1DDH - chains A and B of the 3 polymer chains in the assembly; structure by X-ray diffraction, 3.10 A resolution.

Chain A:
Protein: MHC class I H-2DD heavy chain
From: Mus musculus
Notes: fragment: extracellular domains; engineered mutation(s): G1M
Reference sequence: P01900 (HA12_MOUSE); residues 2-274 here correspond to UniProt positions 26-298 (UniProt number = residue number + 24)
Sequence (274 residues; row label = number of the first residue in the row):
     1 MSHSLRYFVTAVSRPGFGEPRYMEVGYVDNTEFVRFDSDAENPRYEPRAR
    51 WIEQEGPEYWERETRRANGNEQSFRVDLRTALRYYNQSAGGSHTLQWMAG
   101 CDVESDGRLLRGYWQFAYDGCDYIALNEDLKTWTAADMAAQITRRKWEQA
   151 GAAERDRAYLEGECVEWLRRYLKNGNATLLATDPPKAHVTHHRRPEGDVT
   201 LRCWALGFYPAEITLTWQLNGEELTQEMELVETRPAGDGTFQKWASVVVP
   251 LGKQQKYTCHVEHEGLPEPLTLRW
Differences from the reference sequence: conflict N68 (Lys92 in P01900), A181 (Arg205 in P01900), E212 (Asp236 in P01900), Q254 (Glu278 in P01900)
Swiss-Prot annotation at these positions:
  - glycosylation (N-linked (GlcNAc...) asparagine): N86, N176
Cystine bridges: C101-C164, C203-C259

Chain B:
Protein: Beta-2 microglobulin
From: Mus musculus
Notes: fragment: extracellular domain; engineered mutation(s): I1M
Reference sequence: P01887 (B2MG_MOUSE); residues 2-99 here correspond to UniProt positions 22-119 (UniProt number = residue number + 20)
Sequence (99 residues; each row starts with the number of its first residue):
     1 MQKTPQIQVYSRHPPENGKPNILNCYVTQFHPPHIEIQMLKNGKKIPKVE
    51 MSDMSFSKDWSFYILAHTEFTPTETDTYACRVKHASMAEPKTVYWDRDM
Differences from the reference sequence: conflict A85 (Asp105 in P01887)
Cystine bridges: C25-C80

Interface between chain A and chain B:
Pairs across the interface (48):
  R6(A) - K58(B)
  F8(A) - F56(B)
  V9(A) - F56(B)
  T10(A) - F56(B)
  T10(A) - F62(B)
  V12(A) - P33(B)  hydrophobic
  R21(A) - M54(B)
  M23(A) - M54(B)
  Y27(A) - S55(B)  hydrogen bond
  Y27(A) - Y63(B)
  R35(A) - D53(B)  hydrogen bond (side chain-backbone)
  R35(A) - M54(B)  hydrogen bond (side chain-backbone)
  T94(A) - H31(B)
  T94(A) - P33(B)
  Q96(A) - F56(B)
  Q96(A) - W60(B)  hydrogen bond (side chain-backbone)
  Q96(A) - F62(B)
  W97(A) - F56(B)
  M98(A) - W60(B)  hydrophobic
  Y113(A) - K58(B)
  Q115(A) - W60(B)
  F116(A) - W60(B)
  D119(A) - H31(B)  hydrogen bond (backbone-side chain)
  G120(A) - H31(B)
  G120(A) - W60(B)
  D122(A) - W60(B)  hydrogen bond
  T190(A) - M99(B)  hydrogen bond (side chain-backbone)
  H192(A) - M99(B)  hydrogen bond (side chain-backbone)
  R202(A) - M99(B)
  W204(A) - M99(B)  hydrogen bond (side chain-backbone)
  V231(A) - Q8(B)
  E232(A) - Q8(B)  hydrogen bond (backbone-side chain)
  E232(A) - T28(B)  hydrogen bond
  E232(A) - Q29(B)
  T233(A) - Y26(B)
  R234(A) - Q8(B)  hydrogen bond
  R234(A) - Y10(B)
  R234(A) - Y26(B)
  P235(A) - Y10(B)  hydrogen bond (backbone-side chain)
  P235(A) - N24(B)
  P235(A) - Y26(B)
  P235(A) - L65(B)  hydrophobic
  A236(A) - R12(B)
  G237(A) - R12(B)
  D238(A) - R12(B)  salt bridge
  D238(A) - H13(B)  salt bridge
  Q242(A) - Y10(B)
  W244(A) - M99(B)  hydrophobic
Other interface residues (no listed pair), chain A (39 interface residues in all): V25, E32, R48, S92, A117, C121
Other interface residues (no listed pair), chain B (24 interface residues in all): M1, S11, H34, D98

In short:
The interface between chain A and chain B involves 39 residues on one side and 24 on the other; the contacts
include 13 hydrogen bonds and 2 salt bridges. Polar pairs include D238(A)-R12(B), D238(A)-H13(B) and
Y27(A)-S55(B).
Chain A is MHC class I H-2DD heavy chain and chain B is Beta-2 microglobulin, both from Mus musculus; the
structure, MHC class I H-2DD heavy chain complexed with beta-2 microglobulin and an immunodominant peptide
P18-I10 from ..., was determined by X-ray diffraction.
